Entry 3NAC (X-ray diffraction, 1.80 A resolution); this record covers chains L and H.

Chain L:
Name: Fab15 Mut7 light chain
Organism: Homo sapiens
Amino-acid sequence (214 residues; each row starts with the number of its first residue):
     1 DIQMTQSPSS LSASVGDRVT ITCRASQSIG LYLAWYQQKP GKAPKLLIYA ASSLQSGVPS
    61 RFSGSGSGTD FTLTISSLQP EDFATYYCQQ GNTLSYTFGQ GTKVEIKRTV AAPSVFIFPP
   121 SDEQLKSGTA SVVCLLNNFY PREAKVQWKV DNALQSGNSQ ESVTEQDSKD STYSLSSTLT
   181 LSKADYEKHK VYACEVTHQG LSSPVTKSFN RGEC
Cystine bridges: Cys23-Cys88, Cys134-Cys194
Bound ions: Zn2+ site 1: Asn137, Asn138 (shared with His164(H) of chain H); Zn2+ site 2: Asp151, His189 (together with acetate ion); Zn2+ site 3: Cys214 (shared with His213(H), His215(H) of chain H)

Chain H:
Name: Fab15 Mut7 heavy chain
Organism: Homo sapiens
Notes: engineered mutation(s): V34I, G35S, F50R, A60S, Q66H, E95Q
Amino-acid sequence (225 residues; numbered 1 to 217 plus 8 insertion-coded residues; the number before each row is that of its first residue; a row labelled like 82A-82C holds insertion residues (82A, then the next letters in order)):
     1 EVQLVQSGAE VKKPGESLKI SCKGSGYSFT NYWISWVRQM PGKGLEWMGR ID
   52A P
    53 SDSYTNYSPS FQGHVTISAD KSISTAYLQW
82A-82C SSL
    83 KASDTAMYYC ARQLYQGY
100A-100D MDTF
   101 DSWGQGTLVT VSSASTKGPS VFPLAPCSRS TSESTAALGC LVKDYFPEPV TVSWNSGALT
   161 SGVHTFPAVL QSSGLYSLSS VVTVPSSSLG TKTYTCNVDH KPSNTKVDKR VHHHHHH
Cystine bridges: Cys22-Cys92, Cys140-Cys196
Bound ions: Zn2+ site 1 near His66 (its only coordinating residue here); Zn2+ site 2: His164 (shared with Asn137(L), Asn138(L) of chain L); Zn2+ site 3: His212, His214; Zn2+ site 4: His213, His215 (shared with Cys214(L) of chain L); Zn2+ site 5: His214, His216; Zn2+ site 6 near His217 (its only coordinating residue here)

Chain L / chain H interface:
Cross-chain cystine bridges: Cys214(L)-Cys127(H)
Residue-residue contacts (91):
  Tyr32(L) - Gly99(H)
  Tyr32(L) - Tyr100(H)
  Tyr32(L) - Met100A(H)
  Leu33(L) - Met100A(H)
  Ala34(L) - Met100A(H)  hydrophobic
  Tyr36(L) - Thr100C(H)
  Tyr36(L) - Phe100D(H)  hydrogen bond (side chain-backbone)
  Gln38(L) - Gln39(H)  hydrogen bond
  Gln38(L) - Tyr91(H)  hydrogen bond
  Lys42(L) - Tyr91(H)  hydrogen bond (backbone-side chain)
  Ala43(L) - Tyr91(H)  hydrophobic
  Ala43(L) - Trp103(H)  hydrophobic
  Ala43(L) - Gly104(H)
  Pro44(L) - Leu45(H)  hydrophobic
  Pro44(L) - Trp103(H)
  Leu46(L) - Gln98(H)
  Leu46(L) - Thr100C(H)
  Leu46(L) - Phe100D(H)
  Tyr49(L) - Gln98(H)
  Tyr49(L) - Gly99(H)
  Tyr49(L) - Thr100C(H)
  Ala50(L) - Gly99(H)
  Ala50(L) - Met100A(H)  hydrogen bond (backbone-side chain)
  Gln55(L) - Gln98(H)
  Tyr87(L) - Gln39(H)
  Tyr87(L) - Lys43(H)
  Tyr87(L) - Gly44(H)
  Tyr87(L) - Leu45(H)  hydrophobic
  Gln89(L) - Asp100B(H)
  Gln89(L) - Phe100D(H)
  Gly91(L) - Met100A(H)
  Leu94(L) - Arg50(H)
  Leu94(L) - Asn58(H)
  Ser95(L) - Trp47(H)
  Ser95(L) - Ser60(H)
  Ser95(L) - Pro61(H)
  Tyr96(L) - Trp47(H)
  Tyr96(L) - Arg50(H)  hydrogen bond
  Tyr96(L) - Gln95(H)  hydrogen bond
  Tyr96(L) - Asp100B(H)  hydrogen bond
  Tyr96(L) - Phe100D(H)  hydrophobic
  Phe98(L) - Leu45(H)
  Phe98(L) - Trp47(H)
  Phe98(L) - Phe100D(H)  hydrophobic
  Phe116(L) - Thr135(H)
  Phe116(L) - Ala137(H)
  Phe118(L) - Leu124(H)
  Phe118(L) - Ala125(H)
  Phe118(L) - Pro126(H)
  Phe118(L) - Ala137(H)
  Pro119(L) - Ala125(H)
  Pro119(L) - Cys127(H)  hydrophobic
  Ser121(L) - Phe122(H)
  Ser121(L) - Pro123(H)
  Glu123(L) - Phe122(H)
  Glu123(L) - Pro123(H)
  Glu123(L) - Lys209(H)  salt bridge
  Gln124(L) - Phe122(H)
  Gln124(L) - Lys143(H)
  Ser131(L) - Leu141(H)
  Ser131(L) - Lys143(H)
  Val133(L) - Leu124(H)  hydrophobic
  Leu135(L) - Ala137(H)  hydrophobic
  Leu135(L) - Phe166(H)  hydrophobic
  Leu135(L) - Val181(H)  hydrophobic
  Asn137(L) - His164(H)
  Asn137(L) - Thr183(H)
  Asn138(L) - His164(H)  hydrogen bond
  Gln160(L) - Val169(H)
  Gln160(L) - Leu170(H)
  Gln160(L) - Gln171(H)
  Glu161(L) - Val169(H)
  Ser162(L) - Phe166(H)
  Ser162(L) - Pro167(H)  hydrogen bond (side chain-backbone)
  Val163(L) - Pro167(H)
  Thr164(L) - Phe166(H)
  Asp167(L) - His164(H)
  Ser174(L) - His164(H)  hydrogen bond
  Ser174(L) - Phe166(H)
  Leu175(L) - Phe166(H)
  Ser176(L) - Phe166(H)
  Ser176(L) - Ser179(H)  hydrogen bond
  Phe209(L) - Cys127(H)  hydrophobic
  Gly212(L) - His217(H)
  Glu213(L) - His215(H)
  Glu213(L) - His217(H)
  Cys214(L) - Cys127(H)  disulfide
  Cys214(L) - Ser128(H)  hydrogen bond (backbone-backbone)
  Cys214(L) - His213(H)  hydrogen bond (backbone-side chain)
  Cys214(L) - His215(H)  hydrogen bond (backbone-side chain)
  Cys214(L) - His217(H)  hydrogen bond (backbone-side chain)
Interface residues without a listed pair, chain L (46 interface residues in all): Ser114, Ile117, Lys207
Interface residues without a listed pair, chain H (53 interface residues in all): Ser35, Glu46, Tyr59, Asp101, Ser132, Glu133, Ala136, Leu138, Thr165

Overview:
46 residues of chain L face 53 of chain H across their interface, with 1 disulfide bond, 16 hydrogen bonds and
1 salt bridge. Among the polar pairs are Glu123(L)-Lys209(H), Tyr36(L)-Phe100D(H) and Gln38(L)-Gln39(H).
His164(H), Asn137(L) and Asn138(L) coordinate Zn2+ site 2.
Here chain L is Fab15 Mut7 light chain and chain H is Fab15 Mut7 heavy chain, both from Homo sapiens. Entry
3NAC (Crystal structure of Fab15 Mut7) was determined by X-ray diffraction.
